Entry 8CLL (electron microscopy, 3.40 A resolution); this record covers chains C and H of the 6 polymer chains in the assembly.

== Chain C (and H) ==
Protein: General transcription factor 3C polypeptide 2
From: Homo sapiens
Notes: chain H of this document is another copy of the same molecule, construct and numbering; everything in this record applies to it too
UniProtKB: Q8WUA4 (TF3C2_HUMAN); numbering as in UniProt (aligned over 1-911)
Amino-acid sequence (925 residues; row label = number of the first residue in the row; numbers below 1 keep their minus sign (Met-13 is residue -13)):
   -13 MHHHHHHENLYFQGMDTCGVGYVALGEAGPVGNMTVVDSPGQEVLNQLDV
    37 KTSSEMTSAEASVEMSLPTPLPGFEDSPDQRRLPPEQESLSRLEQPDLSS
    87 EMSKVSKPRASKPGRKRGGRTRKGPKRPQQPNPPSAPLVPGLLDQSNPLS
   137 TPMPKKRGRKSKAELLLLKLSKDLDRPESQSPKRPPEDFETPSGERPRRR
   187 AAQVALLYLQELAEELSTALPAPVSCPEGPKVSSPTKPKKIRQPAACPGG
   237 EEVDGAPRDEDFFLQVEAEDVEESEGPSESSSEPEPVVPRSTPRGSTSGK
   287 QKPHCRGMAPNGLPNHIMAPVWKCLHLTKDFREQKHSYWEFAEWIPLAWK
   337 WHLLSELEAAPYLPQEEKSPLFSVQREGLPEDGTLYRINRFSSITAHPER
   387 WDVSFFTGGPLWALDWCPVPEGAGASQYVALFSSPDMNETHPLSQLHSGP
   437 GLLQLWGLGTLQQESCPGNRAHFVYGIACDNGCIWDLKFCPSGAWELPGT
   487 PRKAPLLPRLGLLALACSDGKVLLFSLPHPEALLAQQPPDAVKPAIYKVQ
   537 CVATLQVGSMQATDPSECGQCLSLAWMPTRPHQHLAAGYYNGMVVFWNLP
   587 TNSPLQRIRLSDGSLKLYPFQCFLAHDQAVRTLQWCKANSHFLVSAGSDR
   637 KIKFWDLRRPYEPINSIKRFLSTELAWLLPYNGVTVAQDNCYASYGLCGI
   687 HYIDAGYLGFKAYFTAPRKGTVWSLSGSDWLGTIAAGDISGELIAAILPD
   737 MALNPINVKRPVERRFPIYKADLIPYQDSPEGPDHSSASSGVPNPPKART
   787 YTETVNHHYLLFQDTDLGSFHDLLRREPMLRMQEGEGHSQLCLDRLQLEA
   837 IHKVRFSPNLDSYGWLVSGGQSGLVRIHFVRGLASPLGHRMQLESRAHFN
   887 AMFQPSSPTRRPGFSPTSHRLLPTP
Disordered / not traced: -13 to 289, 763-784, 891-911
Differences from the reference sequence: initiating methionine (-13); expression tag (-12 to 0)
Curated features (UniProtKB/Swiss-Prot):
  - modified residue: Ser63 (Phosphoserine), Ser132 (Phosphoserine), Ser165 (Phosphoserine), Ser167 (Phosphoserine), Ser220 (Phosphoserine), Ser260 (Phosphoserine), Ser597 (Phosphoserine), Ser871 (Phosphoserine), Ser892 (Phosphoserine), Ser893 (Phosphoserine), Thr895 (Phosphothreonine), Ser901 (Phosphoserine)

== How chain C and chain H interact ==
Residue-residue contacts (23):
  Arg292(C) with Ala883(H)
  Ala295(C) with His884(H)
  Pro296(C) with Glu319(H); His884(H)
  Asn301(C) with His884(H); Ala887(H)
  Trp308(C) with His884(H); Ala887(H); Met888(H)
  Pro872(C) with Tyr324(H), hydrophobic; Met888(H), hydrophobic
  Leu873(C) with Met888(H); Phe889(H), hydrophobic
  His875(C) with Trp325(H); Glu326(H), salt bridge
  Arg876(C) with Trp325(H); Glu482(H), salt bridge
  Leu879(C) with Trp325(H); Glu326(H); Ala328(H)
  Glu880(C) with Trp325(H), hydrogen bond; Ala328(H); Arg488(H), salt bridge
Interface residues without a listed pair, chain C (16 interface residues in all): Cys291, Gly293, Met294, Ser871, Ala883
Interface residues without a listed pair, chain H (15 interface residues in all): Ser323, Thr486, Glu880

== Summary ==
16 residues of chain C face 15 of chain H across their interface; the contacts include 1 hydrogen bond and 3
salt bridges. Polar contacts include His875(C)-Glu326(H), Arg876(C)-Glu482(H) and Glu880(C)-Arg488(H).
Chain C and chain H are both General transcription factor 3C polypeptide 2 (Homo sapiens); the structure,
Structural insights into human TFIIIC promoter recognition, was determined by electron microscopy together
with 8CLI, 8CLJ and 8CLK from the same study.
